PDB entry 9E0J | electron microscopy, 2.40 A resolution | chains B and C of the 30 polymer chains in the assembly

Chain B:
Name: Photosystem I P700 chlorophyll a apoprotein A2
Source organism: Anthocerotibacter panamensis
Chain sequence (749 residues; row label = number of the first residue in the row):
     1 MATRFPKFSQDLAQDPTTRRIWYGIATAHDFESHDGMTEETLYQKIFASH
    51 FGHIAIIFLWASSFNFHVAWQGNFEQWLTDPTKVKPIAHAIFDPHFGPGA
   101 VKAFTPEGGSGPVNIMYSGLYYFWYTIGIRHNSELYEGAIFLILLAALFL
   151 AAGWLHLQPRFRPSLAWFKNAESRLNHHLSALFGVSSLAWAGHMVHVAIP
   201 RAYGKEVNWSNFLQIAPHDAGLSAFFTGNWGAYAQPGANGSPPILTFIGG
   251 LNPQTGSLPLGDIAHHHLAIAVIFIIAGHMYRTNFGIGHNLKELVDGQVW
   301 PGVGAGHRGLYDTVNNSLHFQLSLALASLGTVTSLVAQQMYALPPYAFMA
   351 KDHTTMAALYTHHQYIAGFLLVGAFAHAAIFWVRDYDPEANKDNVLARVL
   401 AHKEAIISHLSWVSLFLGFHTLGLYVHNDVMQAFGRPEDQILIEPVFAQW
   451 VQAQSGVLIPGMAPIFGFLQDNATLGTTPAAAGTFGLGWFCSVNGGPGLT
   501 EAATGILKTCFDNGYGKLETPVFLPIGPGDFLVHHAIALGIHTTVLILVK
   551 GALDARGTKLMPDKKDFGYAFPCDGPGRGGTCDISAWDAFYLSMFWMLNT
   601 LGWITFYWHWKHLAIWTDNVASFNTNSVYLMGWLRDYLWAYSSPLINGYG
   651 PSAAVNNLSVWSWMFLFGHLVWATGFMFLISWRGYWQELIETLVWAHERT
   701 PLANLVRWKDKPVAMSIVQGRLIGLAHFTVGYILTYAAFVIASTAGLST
Unresolved in the structure: 1-2, 749
Ion coordination: chlorophyll a Mg (20 sites), coordinated by His67, His89, Asp93, His95, His156, His177, His178, His265, His279, His307, Gln339, His377, His402, His409, His420, Thr477 and 4 more; 4Fe-4S cluster Fe: Cys573, Cys582 (shared with 2 residues of chain A)
Ligand contacts:
  - Menaquinone-4 (1L3): Ile21, Trp22, Met677, Phe678, Ser681, Trp682, Arg683, Trp686, Ile690, Val713, Ala714, Met715, Ser716, Gly720
  - beta,beta-carotene-4,4'-dione (45D): Ile56, Leu59, Leu150
  - beta-carotene (BCR), molecule 1: Ile21, Ile25, Val706
  - beta-carotene (BCR), molecule 2: Ile54, Ile57, Phe58, Trp60, Phe149, Ala181, Val185, Ser186, Leu188
  - beta-carotene (BCR), molecule 3: Phe58, Asn65, Phe123, Trp124, Ile127, Gly138, Phe141, Leu142, Leu145, Trp209, Leu213
  - beta-carotene (BCR), molecule 4: Leu188, Leu222, Phe225, Leu268, Val272, Ile275, Ile276, His279, Ile287
  - beta-carotene (BCR), molecule 5: Phe320, Ser323, Leu324, Ala327, Thr331, Leu371, Ala374, Phe375, Ala378, Trp382, Leu396, Ala552, Leu553
  - beta-carotene (BCR), molecule 6: Phe375, Val399, Ile406, Val549, Leu553
  - beta-carotene (BCR), molecule 7: Phe416, Leu417, His420, Thr421, Leu424, Ile441, Ile443, Phe531, His535
  - beta-carotene (BCR), molecule 8: Leu422, Gly423, Val426
  - beta-carotene (BCR), molecule 9: Val660, Trp663, Met664, Phe667, Trp686, Leu689, Ile690, Leu693
  - beta-carotene (BCR), molecule 10: Thr700, Pro701, Leu702, Ala703
  - chlorophyll a isomer (CL0): Leu634, Leu638, Trp639, Trp672
  - chlorophyll a (CLA), molecule 1: Phe5, Phe8, Gly24, Ile25, Ala28, His29, Phe31, His34, Lys45, Ser49, His53, Ile56
  - chlorophyll a (CLA), molecule 2: Thr18, Ile21, Trp22, Ile690, Leu693, Val694, His697, Val706, Arg707, Trp708, Lys709, Pro712, Val713
  - chlorophyll a (CLA), molecule 3: Trp22, Phe667, Leu670, Val671, Thr674, Met677, Phe678, Met715, Ile723, Ala726, His727, Val730
  - chlorophyll a (CLA), molecule 4: Ile25, Ala26, Thr27, Ala28, His29, Asp30, His319, Leu322, Leu326, Phe369, Leu370, Val372, Gly373, Ala376, His377, Ile380, Arg384, Tyr569, Ala570, Trp587, Phe590, Phe667, Val730, Leu734
  - chlorophyll a (CLA), molecule 5: His29, Phe31, Tyr43, Ile46, Ser49, His50, His53, Ile54, Ile57, Phe168, Arg174, Leu182, Phe183, Leu318, His319, Gln321, Leu322, Ala325, Leu326, Leu329
  - chlorophyll a (CLA), molecule 6: His29, His53, Ile56, Ile57, Trp60, Leu326, Leu329, Ile366, Phe369, Leu370
  - chlorophyll a (CLA), molecule 7: Phe47, Phe51, Leu148, Phe149, Ala152, Leu155, His156, Arg160, Phe161, Pro163, Trp167
  - chlorophyll a (CLA), molecule 8: Phe47, His50, Phe51, Ile54, Phe123, Trp167, Phe168, Asn170, Ser173, Arg174, His177, His178, Ala181, Leu182, Phe183
  - chlorophyll a (CLA), molecule 9: Ile56, Leu59, Trp60, Ser62, Ser63, Phe66, His67, Trp70, Gln71, His89, Ala90, Ile91, Phe92, Ile143
  - chlorophyll a (CLA), molecule 10: Ile56, Trp60, Ser63, Phe64, His67, Val68, Ala88, His89, Asn114, Ile115, Met116, Tyr117, Ser118, Leu120, Val660, Trp661, Met664
  - chlorophyll a (CLA), molecule 11: Ile57, Phe58, Trp60, Ala61, Phe64, Ser118, Gly119, Leu120, Phe123, Val185, Ser186, Ala189, Leu329, Val332, Thr333, Val336, Met340, Tyr346, Met349, Leu359, His362, His363, Ile366, Leu370
  - chlorophyll a (CLA), molecule 12: Trp60, Phe64, Tyr117, Ser118, Leu120, Ala358, Leu359, Thr361, His362, Tyr365, Ile366, Phe369, Trp661, Met664, Ile733, Leu734, Tyr736, Ala737, Val740, Ile741
  - chlorophyll a (CLA), molecule 13: His89, Ile91, Phe92, Asp93, His95, Phe96, Phe104, Asn114, Ser659, Val660, Trp663
  - chlorophyll a (CLA), molecule 14: Phe123, Thr126, Ile127, Leu182, Phe183, Ser186, Ser187, Trp190, Met194, Leu258, Ile263, His266, His267, Ile270, Phe274, Val332, Leu335, Val336, Gln339, Met340, Pro345, Tyr346
  - chlorophyll a (CLA), molecule 15: Ile127, Gly128, Ile129, Glu134, Glu137, Gly138, Phe141, Leu145, Ser186, Ala189, Trp190, Gly192, His193, His196, Val197, Arg201, Val207, Asn208, Trp209, Phe212
  - chlorophyll a (CLA), molecule 16: Phe141, Leu144, Leu145, Leu148, Ala151, Trp154, Leu155, Gln158, Arg160, Phe161
  - chlorophyll a (CLA), molecule 17: Trp167, Asn170, Ser173, His177, Thr283, Asn284, Phe285
  - chlorophyll a (CLA), molecule 18: Ala171, Arg174, Leu175, His178, Leu179, Phe183, Phe274, Leu291, Val295, Tyr311, Val314, Asn315, Leu324, Ala325, Ser328, Leu329, Val332
  - chlorophyll a (CLA), molecule 19: Leu175, Leu179, Phe183, Ile273, Phe274, Ala277, Met280, Tyr281, Leu291, Leu294, Val295
  - chlorophyll a (CLA), molecule 20: Asn176, His177, Ser180, Ala181, Val185, Ile275, Gly278, His279, Tyr281, Thr283, Phe285, Ile287
  - chlorophyll a (CLA), molecule 21: Leu188, Ala189, Ala191, Gly192, Val195, His196, Phe212, Leu213, Gln214, Ile215, Ala216, Pro217, His218, Gly221, Leu222, Tyr233, Leu245, Leu268
  - chlorophyll a (CLA), molecule 22: Trp209, Phe212, Leu213, Gln214
  - chlorophyll a (CLA), molecule 23: Phe225, Gly228, Trp230, Gly231, Tyr233, Ala234, Leu245, Thr246, Phe247, His265, Leu268, Ala269, Val272, Ile273, Thr484
  - chlorophyll a (CLA), molecule 24: Thr246, Phe247, Gly249, Gly250, Leu258, Asp262, Ile263, His265, His266, Ala269, Ile270, Ile273, Gln339, Leu343, Pro345, Phe485, Trp489
  - chlorophyll a (CLA), molecule 25: Ile276, His279, Met280, Ile287, Gly288, His289
  - chlorophyll a (CLA), molecule 26: Met280, His289, Glu293, Leu294, Gly297, Gln298, Val299, Trp300
  - chlorophyll a (CLA), molecule 27: Leu294, Val295, Gln298, Trp300, Val303, His307, Leu310, Val314, Phe320, Val395, Leu396, Val399
  - chlorophyll a (CLA), molecule 28: Gly302, Val303, Val395, Arg398, Val399, His402, Ala405, Ile406, His409
  - chlorophyll a (CLA), molecule 29: Leu324, Ala327, Ser328, Thr331, Val332, Leu335, Gln338, Gln339, Tyr341, Ala342, Leu343, Trp489, Val522, Phe523
  - chlorophyll a (CLA), molecule 30: Thr331, Ser334, Leu335, Gln338, Gln364, Gly368, Leu371, Val372, Phe375, Ile541, Thr544, Val545, Leu548, Met597, Thr600, Leu601, Ile604
  - chlorophyll a (CLA), molecule 31: Gln338, Tyr341, Tyr360, Gln364, Phe447, Ala448, Trp450, Val451, Gln452, Phe523, Leu524, Ile526, His534, Ile537, Ile541, Ile604, Tyr607, Trp608, Lys611, His612
  - chlorophyll a (CLA), molecule 32: Tyr365, Thr421, Leu422, Tyr425, Val533, Ala536, Leu539, Asn599, Trp603, Phe606, Leu630, Trp633, Leu634, Leu638, Ser642, Ile646, Phe665, His669, Trp672, Phe728, Tyr732, Thr735, Tyr736, Phe739
  - chlorophyll a (CLA), molecule 33: Ala405, His409, Trp412
  - chlorophyll a (CLA), molecule 34: Ile406, His409, Leu410, Trp412, Val413, Ala538, Ile541, His542, Val545
  - chlorophyll a (CLA), molecule 35: Ser408, His409, Ser411, Trp412, Leu415, Phe419
  - chlorophyll a (CLA), molecule 36: Ser411, Ser414, Leu415, Gly418, Phe419, Leu422, Leu539, Thr543, Leu546, Ile547, Leu592, Phe595, Trp596
  - chlorophyll a (CLA), molecule 37: Trp412, Leu415, Phe416, Phe419, His420
  - chlorophyll a (CLA), molecule 38: Trp412, Val413, Phe416, Leu417, Glu444, Pro445, Val446, Phe447, Ala448, Ile526, Asp530, Phe531, His534, His535, Ala538, His542
  - chlorophyll a (CLA), molecule 39: Leu422, Val426, Asp429, Val430, Leu539, Phe595, Trp596, Asn599, Trp603, Leu630, Leu634, Leu638, Trp672, Phe728, Tyr732
  - chlorophyll a (CLA), molecule 40: Gly423, Leu424, Val426, His427, Val430, Met431, Phe434, Arg436, Asp439, Ile441
  - chlorophyll a (CLA), molecule 41: Val446, Phe447, Trp450, Met462
  - chlorophyll a (CLA), molecule 42: Trp450, Val451, Gln454, Ser455, Leu475, Thr477, Thr478, Trp489, Phe523
  - chlorophyll a (CLA), molecule 43: Phe466, Thr477, Thr478, Pro479, Ala480, Phe485
  - chlorophyll a (CLA), molecule 44: Trp663, Leu666, Phe667, His669, Leu670, Trp672, Ala673, Phe676
  - chlorophyll a (CLA), molecule 45: Leu670, Ala673, Thr674, Phe676, Met677, Ile680, Ser681, Tyr685, Trp686, Leu689
  - chlorophyll a (CLA), molecule 46: Leu693, Ala696, His697, Thr700, Ala703, Val706
  - chlorophyll a (CLA), molecule 47: Trp695, Ala696, Arg699, Thr700, Pro701
  - chlorophyll a (CLA), molecule 48: Pro701, Leu702, Ala703
  - 4Fe-4S cluster (SF4): Cys573, Gly575, Pro576, Thr581, Cys582, Trp682, Ile717, Arg721

Chain C:
Name: Photosystem I iron-sulfur center
Source organism: Anthocerotibacter panamensis
Chain sequence (81 residues; row label = number of the first residue in the row):
     1 MSHAVKIYDTCIGCTQCVRACPLDVLEMVPWDGNRAGSIASSPRTEDCVG
    51 CKRCETACPTDFLSIRVYLGAETTRSMGLAY
Unresolved in the structure: 1
Ion coordination: 4Fe-4S cluster Fe site 1: Cys11, Cys14, Cys17, Cys58; 4Fe-4S cluster Fe site 2: Cys21, Cys48, Cys51, Cys54
Ligand contacts:
  - 4Fe-4S cluster (SF4), molecule 1: Cys11, Ile12, Gly13, Cys14, Thr15, Gln16, Cys17, Met28, Ala40, Ala57, Cys58, Pro59, Thr60, Ser64, Ile65
  - 4Fe-4S cluster (SF4), molecule 2: Ala20, Cys21, Pro22, Leu23, Val25, Cys48, Val49, Gly50, Cys51, Lys52, Arg53, Cys54, Val67

Chain B / chain C interface:
Contacting residue pairs - 33 pairs, chain B then chain C:
  Asp11(B) - Ala71(C)
  Asp15(B) - Glu72(C)
  Pro16(B) - Glu72(C)
  Pro16(B) - Thr73(C)
  Pro16(B) - Thr74(C)
  Thr17(B) - Leu79(C)
  Arg19(B) - Glu72(C)
  Pro562(B) - Phe62(C)
  Asp563(B) - Phe62(C)
  Asp563(B) - Arg66(C)  salt bridge
  Asp563(B) - Tyr68(C)
  Asp566(B) - Tyr68(C)
  Phe567(B) - Arg66(C)
  Phe567(B) - Val67(C)
  Phe567(B) - Tyr68(C)  hydrophobic
  Asp574(B) - Lys52(C)  salt bridge
  Asp574(B) - Glu55(C)
  Asp574(B) - Arg66(C)  salt bridge
  Gly577(B) - Thr56(C)
  Arg578(B) - Phe62(C)
  Arg578(B) - Leu63(C)
  Arg578(B) - Arg66(C)
  Arg683(B) - Met77(C)
  Gln687(B) - Tyr81(C)  hydrogen bond
  Glu691(B) - Tyr81(C)
  Val694(B) - Tyr81(C)  hydrophobic
  Lys711(B) - Thr74(C)  hydrogen bond
  Lys711(B) - Leu79(C)
  Lys711(B) - Tyr81(C)  hydrogen bond (side chain-backbone)
  Pro712(B) - Tyr81(C)  hydrogen bond (backbone-side chain)
  Val713(B) - Met77(C)  hydrophobic
  Val713(B) - Leu79(C)  hydrophobic
  Val713(B) - Tyr81(C)
Interface residues without a listed pair, chain B (25 interface residues in all): Gln14, Leu560, Met561, Cys573, Gly575, Ile690

Overview:
The interface between chain B and chain C involves 25 residues on one side and 15 on the other; the contacts
include 4 hydrogen bonds and 3 salt bridges. Polar pairs include Asp563(B)-Arg66(C), Asp574(B)-Lys52(C) and
Asp574(B)-Arg66(C).
Chain B is Photosystem I P700 chlorophyll a apoprotein A2 and chain C is Photosystem I iron-sulfur center,
both from Anthocerotibacter panamensis; the structure, Structure and evolution of Photosystem I in the
early-branching cyanobacterium Anthocerotibacter panamensis, was determined by electron microscopy.
